Entry 4LHZ (X-ray diffraction, 3.20 A resolution); this record covers chains E and F of the 3 polymer chains in the assembly.

== Chain E (and F) ==
Protein: Rab-3A-interacting protein
From: Homo sapiens
Notes: chain F of this document is another copy of the same molecule, construct and numbering; everything in this record applies to it too
Reference sequence: Q96QF0 (RAB3I_HUMAN); residues 157-232 here correspond to UniProt positions 173-248 (UniProt number = residue number + 16)
Amino-acid sequence (78 residues; each row starts with the number of its first residue):
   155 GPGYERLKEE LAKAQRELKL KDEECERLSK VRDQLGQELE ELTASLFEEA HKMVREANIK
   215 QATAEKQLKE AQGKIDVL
Unresolved in the structure: 155-156
Sequence notes: expression tag (155-156)

== Interface between chain E and chain F ==
Contacting residue pairs - 23 pairs, chain E then chain F:
  L161(E) with L161(F), hydrophobic
  K175(E) with D176(F)
  C179(E) with L182(F)
  L182(E) with L182(F); S183(F)
  S183(E) with L182(F)
  L189(E) with R186(F); L189(F), hydrophobic
  G190(E) with L189(F)
  L193(E) with L189(F)
  T197(E) with L196(F)
  L200(E) with T197(F)
  A204(E) with L200(F), hydrophobic
  M207(E) with A204(F), hydrophobic
  V208(E) with A204(F); M207(F), hydrophobic; V208(F), hydrophobic
  A211(E) with V208(F), hydrophobic; A211(F)
  N212(E) with A211(F)
  K214(E) with Q215(F)
  Q215(E) with A211(F); K214(F)
Also at the interface, not in a pair above, chain E (22 interface residues in all): R186, F201, A218, E219, L222
Also at the interface, not in a pair above, chain F (23 interface residues in all): L172, K175, E178, C179, V185, L193, N212, A218

== Summary ==
22 residues of chain E face 23 of chain F across their interface.
Both chains are Rab-3A-interacting protein (Homo sapiens). Entry 4LHZ (Crystal structure of GTP-bound
Rab8:Rabin8) was determined by X-ray diffraction together with 4LHV, 4LHW, 4LHX, 4LHY and 4LI0 from the same
study.
